1R00 - chain A; structure by X-ray diffraction, 2.50 A resolution.

Chain A:
Name: aclacinomycin-10-hydroxylase
Source organism: Streptomyces purpurascens
UniProt: Q54527 (Q54527_9ACTO); residues 1-374 here = UniProt positions 1-374
Sequence (374 residues; each row starts with the number of its first residue):
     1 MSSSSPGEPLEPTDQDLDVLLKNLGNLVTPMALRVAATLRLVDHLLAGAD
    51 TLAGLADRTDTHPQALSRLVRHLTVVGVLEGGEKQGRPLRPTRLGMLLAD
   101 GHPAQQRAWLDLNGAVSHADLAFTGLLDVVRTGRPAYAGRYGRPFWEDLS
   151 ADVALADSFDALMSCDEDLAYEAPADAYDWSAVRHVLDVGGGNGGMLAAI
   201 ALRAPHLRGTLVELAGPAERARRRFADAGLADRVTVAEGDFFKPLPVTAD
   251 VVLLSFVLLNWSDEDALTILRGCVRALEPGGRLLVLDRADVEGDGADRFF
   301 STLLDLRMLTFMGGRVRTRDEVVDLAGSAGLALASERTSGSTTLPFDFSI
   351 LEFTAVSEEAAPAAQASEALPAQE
Unresolved in the structure: 1-9, 85, 289-295, 358-374
UniProt features mapped onto this chain:
  - binding site (S-adenosyl-L-methionine): Tyr171, Gly190, Glu213, Asp240, Phe241, Ser255
  - site: Asn260 (Required for 4-O-methylation activity), Arg307 (Required for 10-decarboxylative hydroxylation activity)
  - mutagenesis: Cys165 (C165S: Approximately equally active as the native enzyme), Gly190 to Gly194 (Completely abolishes both the methylation and hydroxylation activities with 10-carboxy-13-deoxycarminomycin), Asn260 (N260A: Does not affect hydroxylation of 10-carboxy-13-deoxycarminomycin but abolishes the methylation activity), Arg307 (R307A: Abolishes hydroxylation of 10-carboxy-13-deoxycarminomycin)
Small-molecule neighbours: S-adenosylhomocysteine (SAH): Trp146, Tyr171, Gly190, Gly191, Gly192, Val212, Glu213, Leu214, Pro217, Gly239, Asp240, Phe241, Phe242, Ser255, Phe256, Val257, Asn260, Trp261

Summary:
Bound to chain A: S-adenosylhomocysteine. Curated annotation (UniProt) lists 6 S-adenosyl-L-methionine-binding
residues and 8 mutagenesis sites.
Chain A is aclacinomycin-10-hydroxylase (Streptomyces purpurascens); the structure, Crystal structure of
aclacinomycin-10-hydroxylase (RdmB) in complex with S-adenosyl-L-homocysteine (SAH), was determined by X-ray
diffraction, deposited together with 1QZZ.
